2FAL - chain A; structure by X-ray diffraction, 1.80 A resolution.

[Chain A]
Name: Myoglobin
Source organism: Aplysia limacina
UniProt: P02210 (GLB_APLLI); residue numbers follow UniProt; this construct covers 1-145
Chain sequence (147 residues; numbered 0 to 146; the number before each row is that of its first residue; numbering starts at 0):
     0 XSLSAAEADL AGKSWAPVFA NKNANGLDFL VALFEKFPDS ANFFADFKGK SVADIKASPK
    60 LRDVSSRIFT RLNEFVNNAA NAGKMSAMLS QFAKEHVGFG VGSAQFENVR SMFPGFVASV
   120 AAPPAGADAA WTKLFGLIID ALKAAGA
Modified positions: ACE (acetyl group) at position 0
Differences from the reference sequence: conflict Asn-22 (Asp in P02210), Leu-26 (Asp in P02210), Asp-27 (Ala in P02210), Asn-80 (Asp in P02210)
Ion coordination: heme Fe: His-95 (together with cyanide ion)
Small-molecule neighbours:
  - cyanide ion (CYN): Phe-43, Val-63, Arg-66, Ile-67, His-95
  - heme (HEM): Phe-28, Leu-32, Ser-39, Phe-42, Phe-43, Ala-44, Asp-45, Arg-66, Ile-67, Arg-70, Leu-71, Phe-91, Glu-94, His-95, Phe-98, Val-100, Gln-104, Phe-105, Val-108, Phe-134

[In short]
Ligands of chain A: cyanide ion and heme.
Chain A is Myoglobin (Aplysia limacina); the structure, X-ray crystal structure of ferric aplysia limacina
myoglobin in different liganded states, was determined by X-ray diffraction (same publication as 2FAM).
